PDB entry 9MR5 | electron microscopy, 3.13 A resolution | chain A

Chain A:
Molecule: Solute carrier organic anion transporter family member 1C1
Organism: Homo sapiens
UniProt: Q9NYB5 (SO1C1_HUMAN); residues 1-712 here = UniProt positions 1-712
Amino-acid sequence (746 residues; numbered 1 to 746; the number before each row is that of its first residue):
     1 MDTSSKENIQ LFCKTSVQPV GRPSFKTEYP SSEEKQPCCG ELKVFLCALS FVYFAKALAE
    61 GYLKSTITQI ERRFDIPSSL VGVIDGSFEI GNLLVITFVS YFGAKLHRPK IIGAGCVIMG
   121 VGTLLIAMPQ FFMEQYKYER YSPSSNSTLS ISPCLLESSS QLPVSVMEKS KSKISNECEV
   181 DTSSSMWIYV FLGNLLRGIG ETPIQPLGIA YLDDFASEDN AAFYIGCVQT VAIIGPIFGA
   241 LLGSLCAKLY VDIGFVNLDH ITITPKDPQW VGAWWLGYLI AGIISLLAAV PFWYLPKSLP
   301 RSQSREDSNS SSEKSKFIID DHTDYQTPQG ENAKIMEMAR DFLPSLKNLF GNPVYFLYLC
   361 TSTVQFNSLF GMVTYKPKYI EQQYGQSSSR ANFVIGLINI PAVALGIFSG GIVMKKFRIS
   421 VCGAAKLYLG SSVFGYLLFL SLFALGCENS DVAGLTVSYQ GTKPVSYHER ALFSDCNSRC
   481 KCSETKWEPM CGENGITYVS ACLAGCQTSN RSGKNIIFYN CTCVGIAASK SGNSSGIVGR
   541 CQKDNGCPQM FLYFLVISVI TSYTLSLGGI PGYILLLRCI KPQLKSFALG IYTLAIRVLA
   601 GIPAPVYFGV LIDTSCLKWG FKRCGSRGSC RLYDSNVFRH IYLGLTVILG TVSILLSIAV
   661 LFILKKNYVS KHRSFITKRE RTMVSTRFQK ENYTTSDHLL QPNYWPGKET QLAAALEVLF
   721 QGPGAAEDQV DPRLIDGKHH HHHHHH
Not modelled in the structure: 1-39, 139-182, 301-333, 527-533, 668-746
Disulfide bonds: Cys447-Cys547, Cys476-Cys523, Cys482-Cys502, Cys491-Cys541, Cys506-Cys521, Cys616-Cys630
Differences from the reference sequence: engineered mutation Ala240 (Phe in Q9NYB5); expression tag (713-746)
Small-molecule neighbours: estrone beta-D-glucuronide (E3G): Thr66, Ile67, Ile70, Phe74, Asp75, Ile76, Pro77, Pro129, Met133, Ser183, Trp187, Val190, Trp274, Tyr278
Curated features (UniProtKB/Swiss-Prot):
  - glycosylation (N-linked (GlcNAc...) asparagine): Asn146, Asn510, Asn520, Asn533
  - mutagenesis: Gln130 (Q130H: Gain of pH-sensitivity of E1S transport)

In short:
Ligands of chain A: estrone beta-D-glucuronide. UniProt lists one mutagenesis site.
Chain A is Solute carrier organic anion transporter family member 1C1 (Homo sapiens); the structure, Cryo-EM
structure of human OATP1C1 F240A mutant in complex with estrone 3-glucuronide, was determined by electron
microscopy, deposited together with 9DWY, 9DXO and 9DXP.
